PDB entry 2I4T | X-ray diffraction, 2.74 A resolution | chains A and C of the 3 polymer chains in the assembly

[Chain A (and C)]
Name: Trichomonas vaginalis purine nucleoside phosphorylase
Organism: Trichomonas vaginalis
Notes: EC 2.4.2.1; chain C of this document is another copy of the same molecule, construct and numbering; everything in this record applies to it too
Reference sequence: A2E7Y6 (A2E7Y6_TRIVA); residues 1-235 here correspond to UniProt positions 2-236 (UniProt number = residue number + 1)
Sequence (236 residues; each row starts with the number of its first residue):
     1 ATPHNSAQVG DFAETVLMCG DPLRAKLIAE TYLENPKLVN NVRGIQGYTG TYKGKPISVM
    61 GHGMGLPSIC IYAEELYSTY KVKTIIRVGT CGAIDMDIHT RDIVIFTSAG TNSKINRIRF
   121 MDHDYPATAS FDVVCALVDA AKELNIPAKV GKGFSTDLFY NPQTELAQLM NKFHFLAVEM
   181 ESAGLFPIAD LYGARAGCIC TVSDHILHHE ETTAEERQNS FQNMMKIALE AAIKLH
Not modelled in the structure: 211-216 (chain C: 101, 209-218, 236)
Ligand contacts: UA2 (3,4-pyrrolidinediol,2-(4-amino-5H-pyrrolo[3,2-d]pyrimidin-7-yl)-5-(hydroxymethyl)-2s,3s,4r,5r): M64, R87, T90, C91, G92, T156, F159, V178, E179, M180, E181, S203, D204, I206
What the authors report for this chain:
  - binding site for UA2: H4, T90, F159, V178, M180, E181, D204, I206
  - catalytic residues: D204 (proposed by the authors, not directly observed)
  - binding site for phosphate ion: G20, R24, R43, R87, T90
  - conformationally variable residues (order/disorder transition): I206 to N223

[Interface between chain A and chain C]
Residue-residue contacts - 73 pairs, chain A then chain C:
  T107(A) - T128(C)
  S108(A) - P126(C)
  S108(A) - T128(C)  hydrogen bond
  A109(A) - P126(C)
  G110(A) - D124(C)
  G110(A) - P126(C)
  T111(A) - H123(C)
  T111(A) - D124(C)  hydrogen bond (backbone-backbone)
  N112(A) - H123(C)
  R117(A) - R117(C)
  R117(A) - D122(C)  salt bridge
  R117(A) - H123(C)  hydrogen bond (side chain-backbone)
  R117(A) - D124(C)  salt bridge
  R119(A) - L169(C)
  R119(A) - F173(C)
  F120(A) - F154(C)  hydrophobic
  F120(A) - L169(C)  hydrophobic
  F120(A) - M170(C)  hydrophobic
  F120(A) - F175(C)  hydrophobic
  M121(A) - Q163(C)
  M121(A) - E165(C)
  D122(A) - R117(C)  hydrogen bond (backbone-side chain)
  H123(A) - T111(C)
  H123(A) - N112(C)
  H123(A) - R117(C)  hydrogen bond (backbone-side chain)
  H123(A) - Q163(C)  hydrogen bond
  D124(A) - G110(C)
  D124(A) - T111(C)  hydrogen bond (backbone-backbone)
  D124(A) - N116(C)
  D124(A) - R117(C)  salt bridge
  Y125(A) - K152(C)  hydrogen bond
  Y125(A) - F173(C)
  Y125(A) - F175(C)  hydrophobic
  P126(A) - A109(C)
  P126(A) - G110(C)
  P126(A) - K152(C)
  P126(A) - F175(C)
  T128(A) - T107(C)
  T128(A) - S108(C)  hydrogen bond
  T128(A) - K152(C)
  F131(A) - F131(C)  hydrophobic
  F131(A) - V134(C)  hydrophobic
  F131(A) - C135(C)  hydrophobic
  F131(A) - V138(C)  hydrophobic
  V134(A) - F131(C)  hydrophobic
  C135(A) - F131(C)  hydrophobic
  K152(A) - Y125(C)
  K152(A) - D190(C)  salt bridge
  F154(A) - F120(C)  hydrophobic
  Q163(A) - M121(C)
  Q163(A) - H123(C)  hydrogen bond
  L166(A) - M121(C)  hydrophobic
  L169(A) - F120(C)  hydrophobic
  L169(A) - M121(C)  hydrophobic
  M170(A) - F120(C)  hydrophobic
  K172(A) - L191(C)
  F173(A) - R119(C)
  F173(A) - Y125(C)
  F173(A) - P187(C)
  F173(A) - D190(C)
  F173(A) - L191(C)  hydrophobic
  H174(A) - D190(C)
  H174(A) - G193(C)
  F175(A) - F120(C)  hydrophobic
  F175(A) - Y125(C)  hydrophobic
  F175(A) - P126(C)
  P187(A) - F173(C)
  D190(A) - K152(C)  salt bridge
  D190(A) - F173(C)
  D190(A) - H174(C)
  L191(A) - K172(C)
  L191(A) - F173(C)  hydrophobic
  G193(A) - H174(C)
Also at the interface, not in a pair above, chain A (37 interface residues in all): N116, A127, V138, V150
Also at the interface, not in a pair above, chain C (38 interface residues in all): A127, V150, L166

[Overview]
Chain A and chain C form an interface of 37 and 38 residues respectively, with 10 hydrogen bonds and 5 salt
bridges. Polar pairs include R117(A)-D122(C), R117(A)-D124(C) and K152(A)-D190(C). Bound to chain A: compound
UA2. The paper reports the catalytic residue D204(A); a binding site for UA2 at H4(A), T90(A) and F159(A)
among others.
Both chains are Trichomonas vaginalis purine nucleoside phosphorylase (Trichomonas vaginalis). Entry 2I4T
(Crystal structure of Purine Nucleoside Phosphorylase from Trichomonas vaginalis with Imm-A) was determined by
X-ray diffraction together with 2ISC from the same study.
